Entry 2O9S (X-ray diffraction, 0.83 A resolution); this record covers chain A.

[Chain A]
Name: Ponsin
Organism: Homo sapiens
Notes: fragment: src homology 3 (sh3) domain
Reference sequence: A0AED4 (A0AED4_HUMAN); residues 824-884 here = UniProt positions 824-884
Amino-acid sequence (67 residues; row label = number of the first residue in the row):
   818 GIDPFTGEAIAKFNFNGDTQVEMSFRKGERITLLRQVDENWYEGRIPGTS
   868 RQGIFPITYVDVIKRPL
Sequence notes: expression tag (818-823)
Metal / ion sites: Na+: Asn-833, Asp-835

[In short]
Asn-833 and Asp-835 coordinate Na+.
Chain A is Ponsin (Homo sapiens); the structure, The second SH3 domain from ponsin, was determined by X-ray
diffraction together with 2O9V from the same study.
